Entry 6ERP (X-ray diffraction, 4.50 A resolution (low resolution: residue-level contacts below are approximate; hydrogen-bond / salt-bridge calls are withheld)); this record covers chains D and F of the 5 polymer chains in the assembly.

# Chain D
Molecule: Non-Template DNA
Sequence (50 nucleotides; row label = number of the first residue in the row):
     1 TGTTAGTTGGGGGGTGACTGTTAAAAGTGCATACCTATCCCCGATAGGCC
Not modelled in the structure: 39-42

# Chain F
Name: Dimethyladenosine transferase 2, mitochondrial
Source organism: Homo sapiens
Notes: EC 2.1.1.-
Reference sequence: Q9H5Q4 (TFB2M_HUMAN); residue numbers follow UniProt; this construct covers 21-396
Amino-acid sequence (377 residues; each row starts with the number of its first residue):
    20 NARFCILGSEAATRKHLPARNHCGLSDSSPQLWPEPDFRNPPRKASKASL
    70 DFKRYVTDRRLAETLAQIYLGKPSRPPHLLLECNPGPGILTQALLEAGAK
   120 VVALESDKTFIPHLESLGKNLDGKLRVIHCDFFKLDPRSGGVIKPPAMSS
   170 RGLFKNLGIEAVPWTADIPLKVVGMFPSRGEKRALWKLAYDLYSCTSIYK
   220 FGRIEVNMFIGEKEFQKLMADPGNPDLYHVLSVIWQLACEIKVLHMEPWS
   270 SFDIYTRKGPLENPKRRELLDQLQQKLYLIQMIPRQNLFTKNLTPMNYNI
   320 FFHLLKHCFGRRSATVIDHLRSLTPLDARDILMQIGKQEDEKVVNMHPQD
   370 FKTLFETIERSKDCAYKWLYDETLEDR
Not modelled in the structure: 20-71, 91-96, 268-294, 393-396
Differences from the reference sequence: expression tag (20); conflict Ala21 (Gly in Q9H5Q4)
Curated features (UniProtKB/Swiss-Prot):
  - region: Arg330, Arg331 (DNA-binding)
  - binding site (S-adenosyl-L-methionine): Val75, Glu124, Asp150
  - mutagenesis: Gly105 (G105A: Abolishes methyltransferase activity), Arg330 (R330A: Impairs transcription initiation; when associated with A-331), Arg331 (R331A: Impairs transcription initiation; when associated with A-330)
What the authors report for this chain:
  - binding site for Non-Template DNA (chain D): Lys201
  - binding site for Non-Template DNA: Arg157 (proposed by the authors, not directly observed)
  - binding site for Non-Template DNA (chain D): Lys232, Lys236, Lys325 (proposed by the authors, not directly observed)
  - conformationally variable residues: Tyr389 to Arg396

# How chain D and chain F interact
Residue-residue contacts (9):
  DC35(D) - Lys201(F)
  DC35(D) - Lys232(F)
  DC35(D) - Lys236(F)
  DT36(D) - Lys201(F)
  DT36(D) - Trp205(F)
  DA37(D) - Trp205(F)
  DA37(D) - Tyr209(F)
  DA37(D) - Lys325(F)
  DT38(D) - Arg202(F)
Other interface residues (no listed pair), chain F (9 interface residues in all): Val249, Leu250

# In short
Chain D and chain F form an interface of 4 and 9 residues respectively. From UniProt: 3
S-adenosyl-L-methionine-binding residues and 3 mutagenesis sites on chain F. From the paper: a binding site
for Non-Template DNA (chain D) at Lys201(F), Lys232(F) and Lys236(F) among others; a binding site for
Non-Template DNA at Arg157(F).
Chain D is Non-Template DNA and chain F is Dimethyladenosine transferase 2, mitochondrial (Homo sapiens); the
structure, Structure of the human mitochondrial transcription initiation complex at the LSP promoter, was
determined by X-ray diffraction (same publication as 6ERO and 6ERQ).
